6VGK - chains A and B of the 14 polymer chains in the assembly; structure by electron microscopy, 3.10 A resolution.

== Chain A (and B) ==
Name: ATP-dependent Clp protease proteolytic subunit 2
From: Mycobacterium tuberculosis
Notes: EC 3.4.21.92; chain B of this document is another copy of the same molecule, construct and numbering; everything in this record applies to it too
UniProt: P9WPC3 (CLPP2_MYCTU); residue numbers follow UniProt; this construct covers 16-214
Sequence (200 residues; numbered 15 to 214; the number before each row is that of its first residue):
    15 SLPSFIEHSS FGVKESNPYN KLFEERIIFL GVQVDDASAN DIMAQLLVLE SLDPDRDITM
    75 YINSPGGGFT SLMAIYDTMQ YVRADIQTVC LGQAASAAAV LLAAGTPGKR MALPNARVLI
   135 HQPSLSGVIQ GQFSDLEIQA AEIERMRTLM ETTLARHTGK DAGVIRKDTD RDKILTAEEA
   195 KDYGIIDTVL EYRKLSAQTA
Unresolved in the structure: 15-29, 211-214
Sequence notes: expression tag (15)
Curated features (UniProtKB/Swiss-Prot):
  - active site: Ser110 (Nucleophile), His135
Reported in the primary citation:
  - catalytic residues: Ser110 (proposed by the authors, not directly observed)

== How chain A and chain B interact ==
Pairs across the interface - 42 pairs, chain A then chain B:
  Asp50(A) - Val46(B)
  Asp50(A) - Gln107(B)
  Ala51(A) - Val46(B)  hydrophobic
  Asn54(A) - Tyr33(B)  hydrogen bond (backbone-side chain)
  Asn54(A) - Phe43(B)
  Asn54(A) - Gly45(B)
  Asn54(A) - Asn77(B)  hydrogen bond
  Asp55(A) - Tyr33(B)  hydrogen bond
  Met57(A) - Asn77(B)
  Met57(A) - Leu105(B)  hydrophobic
  Ala58(A) - Pro32(B)
  Ala58(A) - Tyr33(B)  hydrophobic
  Ala58(A) - Leu36(B)  hydrophobic
  Gln59(A) - Pro32(B)
  Leu61(A) - Tyr75(B)
  Val62(A) - Pro32(B)  hydrophobic
  Val62(A) - Lys35(B)
  Val62(A) - Leu36(B)  hydrophobic
  Ser65(A) - Glu39(B)  hydrogen bond
  Thr84(A) - Gln107(B)
  Met87(A) - Asn129(B)
  Ala88(A) - Gly106(B)
  Tyr90(A) - Tyr206(B)
  Asp91(A) - Leu127(B)
  Asp91(A) - Pro128(B)
  Asp91(A) - Asn129(B)  hydrogen bond
  Asp91(A) - Tyr206(B)  hydrogen bond
  Gln94(A) - Tyr206(B)
  Gln94(A) - Arg207(B)  hydrogen bond (backbone-backbone)
  Tyr95(A) - Leu127(B)  hydrophobic
  Tyr95(A) - Leu204(B)  hydrophobic
  Tyr95(A) - Glu205(B)
  Tyr95(A) - Arg207(B)  hydrogen bond (backbone-side chain)
  Arg97(A) - Arg207(B)
  Arg97(A) - Leu209(B)
  Asp99(A) - Leu209(B)
  Thr120(A) - Ser210(B)
  Pro121(A) - Ser210(B)
  Val142(A) - Gln107(B)
  Val142(A) - Leu133(B)  hydrophobic
  Gln144(A) - Pro79(B)  hydrogen bond (side chain-backbone)
  Leu163(A) - Asn129(B)
Also at the interface, not in a pair above, chain A (29 interface residues in all): Leu66, Thr92, Val96, Gly141, Arg159
Also at the interface, not in a pair above, chain B (28 interface residues in all): Ala109, Ala130, Arg131, His135

== In short ==
The interface between chain A and chain B involves 29 residues on one side and 28 on the other, with 9
hydrogen bonds. Polar pairs include Asn54(A)-Tyr33(B), Asn54(A)-Asn77(B) and Asp55(A)-Tyr33(B). From UniProt:
active-site residues Ser110(A) and His135(A) on chain A. The paper reports the catalytic residue Ser110(A).
Chain A and chain B are both ATP-dependent Clp protease proteolytic subunit 2 (Mycobacterium tuberculosis);
the structure, ClpP1P2 complex from M. tuberculosis, was determined by electron microscopy (same publication
as 6VGN and 6VGQ).
